PDB entry 8K4O | electron microscopy, 3.01 A resolution | chains B and C of the 5 polymer chains in the assembly

Chain B:
Name: Guanine nucleotide-binding protein G(I)/G(S)/G(T) subunit beta-1
From: Homo sapiens
UniProtKB: P62873 (GBB1_HUMAN); residues 5-340 here = UniProt positions 5-340
Chain sequence (336 residues; each row starts with the number of its first residue):
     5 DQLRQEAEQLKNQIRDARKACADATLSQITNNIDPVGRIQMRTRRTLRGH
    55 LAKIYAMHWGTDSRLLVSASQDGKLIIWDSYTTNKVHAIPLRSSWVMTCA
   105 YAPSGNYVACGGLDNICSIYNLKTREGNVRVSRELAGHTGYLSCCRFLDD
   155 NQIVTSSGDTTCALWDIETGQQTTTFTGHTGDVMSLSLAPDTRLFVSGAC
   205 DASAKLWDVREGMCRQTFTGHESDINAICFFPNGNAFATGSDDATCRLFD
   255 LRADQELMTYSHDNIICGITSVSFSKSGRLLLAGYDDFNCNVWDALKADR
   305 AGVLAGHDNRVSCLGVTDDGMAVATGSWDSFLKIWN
Swiss-Prot annotation at these positions:
  - modified residue: His266 (Phosphohistidine)

Chain C:
Name: Guanine nucleotide-binding protein G(I) subunit alpha-1
From: Homo sapiens
UniProtKB: A0A6P3VR35 (A0A6P3VR35_CLUHA); residues 5-354 here = UniProt positions 5-354
Chain sequence (350 residues; numbered 5 to 354; the number before each row is that of its first residue):
     5 LSAEDKAAVERSKMIDRNLREDGEKAAREVKLLLLGAGESGKSTIVKQMK
    55 IIHEAGYSEEECKQYKAVVYSNTIQSIIAIIRAMGRLKIDFGDAARADDA
   105 RQLFVLAGSAEEGFMTAELAGVIKRLWKDGGVQACFSRSREYQLNDSAAY
   155 YLNDLDRISQGSYIPTQQDVLRTRVKTTGIVETHFTFKDLHFKMFDVGGQ
   205 RSERKKWIHCFEGVTAIIFCVALSDYDLVLAEDEEMNRMHESMKLFDSIC
   255 NNKWFTDTSIILFLNKKDLFEEKIKKSPLTICYPEYAGSNTYEEAAAYIQ
   305 CQFEDLNKRKDTKEIYTHFTCATDTKNVQFVFDAVTDVIIKNNLKDCGLF
Unresolved in the structure: 59-179
Construct notes: conflict Ala7 (Thr in A0A6P3VR35), Glu25 (Asp in A0A6P3VR35)

How chain B and chain C interact:
Residue-residue contacts - 43 pairs, chain B then chain C:
  Leu55(B) with Leu23(C); Gly27(C)
  Lys57(B) with His213(C), hydrogen bond (side chain-backbone); Glu216(C), salt bridge
  Tyr59(B) with His213(C), hydrogen bond; Cys214(C)
  Gln75(B) with Cys214(C)
  Lys78(B) with Asp26(C), salt bridge
  Ile80(B) with Leu23(C), hydrophobic
  Asn88(B) with Ala12(C), hydrogen bond (side chain-backbone)
  Lys89(B) with Ser16(C); Ile19(C); Asp20(C), salt bridge
  Val90(B) with Arg15(C), hydrogen bond (backbone-side chain); Ile19(C)
  His91(B) with Arg15(C)
  Ala92(B) with Ile19(C), hydrophobic; Leu23(C), hydrophobic
  Trp99(B) with Ile184(C); Phe199(C), hydrophobic; Cys214(C); Phe215(C), hydrophobic
  Leu117(B) with Gly183(C); Gln204(C), hydrogen bond (backbone-side chain); Trp211(C), hydrophobic
  Asp118(B) with Thr182(C)
  Asn119(B) with Lys180(C); Thr182(C), hydrogen bond; Gln204(C), hydrogen bond
  Gly141(B) with Lys180(C)
  His142(B) with Lys180(C)
  Tyr145(B) with Gln204(C); Ser206(C); Lys210(C); Trp211(C)
  Asp186(B) with Ser206(C); Glu207(C), hydrogen bond (side chain-backbone)
  Met188(B) with Lys210(C)
  Cys204(B) with Glu207(C), hydrogen bond
  Asp228(B) with Lys210(C), salt bridge
  Asn230(B) with Lys210(C)
  Arg314(B) with Trp258(C)
  Trp332(B) with His213(C)
Interface residues without a listed pair, chain B (33 interface residues in all): Gly53, Thr87, Ser97, Met101, Ile120, Thr143, Gly162, Asp246
Interface residues without a listed pair, chain C (26 interface residues in all): Val13, Thr181, Lys209

Summary:
33 residues of chain B and 26 residues of chain C are in contact; the contacts include 9 hydrogen bonds and 4
salt bridges. Polar contacts include Lys57(B)-Glu216(C), Lys78(B)-Asp26(C) and Lys89(B)-Asp20(C).
Chain B is Guanine nucleotide-binding protein G(I)/G(S)/G(T) subunit beta-1 and chain C is Guanine
nucleotide-binding protein G(I) subunit alpha-1, both from Homo sapiens; the structure, Cryo-EM structure of
Kaposi's Sarcoma-Associated Herpesvirus-G Protein-Coupled Receptor (KSHV-GPCR)in complex with CXC chemokine
CXCL1, was determined by electron microscopy (same publication as 8K4P).
